Entry 3QXE (X-ray diffraction, 2.10 A resolution); this record covers chains A and B.

# Chain A
Protein: Co-type Nitrile Hydratase alpha subunit
Organism: Pseudomonas putida
Sequence (226 residues; row label = number of the first residue in the row; numbers below 1 keep their minus sign (Ala-14 is residue -14)):
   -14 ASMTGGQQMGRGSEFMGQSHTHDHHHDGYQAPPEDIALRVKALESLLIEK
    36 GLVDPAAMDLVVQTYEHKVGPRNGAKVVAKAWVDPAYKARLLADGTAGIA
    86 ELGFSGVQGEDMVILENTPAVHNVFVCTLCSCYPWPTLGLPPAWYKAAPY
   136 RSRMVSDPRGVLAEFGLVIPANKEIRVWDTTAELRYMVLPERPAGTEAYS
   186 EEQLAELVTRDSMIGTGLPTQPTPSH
Disordered / not traced: -14 to 6, 208-211
Modified / non-standard residues: Cys115 (3-sulfinoalanine; CSD); Cys117 (3-sulfinoalanine; CSD)
Ion coordination: Co3+: Cys112, Cys115, Ser116, Cys117

# Chain B
Protein: Co-type Nitrile Hydratase beta subunit
Organism: Pseudomonas putida
Sequence (219 residues; numbered 1 to 219; the number before each row is that of its first residue):
     1 MNGIHDTGGAHGYGPVYREPNEPVFRYDWEKTVMSLLPALLANGNFNLDE
    51 FRHSIERMGPAHYLEGTYYEHWLHVFENLLVEKGVLTATEVATGKAASGK
   101 TATPVLTPAIVDGLLSTGASAAREEGARARFAVGDKVRVLNKNPVGHTRM
   151 PRYTRGKVGTVVIDHGVFVTPDTAAHGKGEHPQHVYTVSFTSVELWGQDA
   201 SSPKDTIRVDLWDDYLEPA

# Interface between chain A and chain B
Residue-residue contacts (184):
  His9(A) - Tyr17(B)
  His10(A) - Leu64(B)
  His11(A) - Tyr13(B)  hydrogen bond (side chain-backbone)
  His11(A) - Leu64(B)
  Asp12(A) - Tyr17(B)
  Gly13(A) - Arg26(B)
  Tyr14(A) - Tyr17(B)
  Tyr14(A) - Glu19(B)
  Tyr14(A) - Glu22(B)  hydrogen bond
  Tyr14(A) - Arg26(B)
  Gln15(A) - Leu64(B)  hydrogen bond (side chain-backbone)
  Gln15(A) - Glu65(B)  hydrogen bond (side chain-backbone)
  Gln15(A) - Gly66(B)  hydrogen bond (side chain-backbone)
  Gln15(A) - Thr67(B)
  Pro17(A) - Tyr27(B)
  Pro17(A) - Trp29(B)  hydrophobic
  Pro17(A) - Glu70(B)
  Pro18(A) - Glu70(B)
  Ile21(A) - Trp29(B)
  Ile21(A) - Glu70(B)
  Ile21(A) - Leu73(B)  hydrophobic
  Arg24(A) - Leu73(B)
  Arg24(A) - Glu77(B)  salt bridge
  Val25(A) - Trp29(B)
  Val25(A) - Thr32(B)
  Val25(A) - Val33(B)  hydrophobic
  Leu28(A) - Leu73(B)  hydrophobic
  Leu28(A) - Phe76(B)  hydrophobic
  Glu29(A) - Thr32(B)
  Leu31(A) - Leu86(B)  hydrophobic
  Leu31(A) - Glu90(B)
  Leu31(A) - Val91(B)
  Leu31(A) - Gly94(B)
  Leu31(A) - Lys95(B)
  Leu31(A) - Ala96(B)
  Leu32(A) - Leu36(B)  hydrophobic
  Leu32(A) - Leu80(B)  hydrophobic
  Leu32(A) - Leu86(B)  hydrophobic
  Glu34(A) - Lys95(B)  salt bridge
  Glu34(A) - Ala96(B)  hydrogen bond (side chain-backbone)
  Glu34(A) - Gly99(B)
  Glu34(A) - Lys100(B)  hydrogen bond (backbone-backbone)
  Lys35(A) - Val85(B)
  Lys35(A) - Leu86(B)
  Lys35(A) - Glu90(B)  salt bridge
  Lys35(A) - Ala96(B)
  Lys35(A) - Gly99(B)
  Lys35(A) - Lys100(B)
  Lys35(A) - Thr101(B)  hydrogen bond (backbone-backbone)
  Lys35(A) - Ala102(B)  hydrogen bond (backbone-backbone)
  Gly36(A) - Lys100(B)
  Gly36(A) - Ala102(B)
  Gly36(A) - Thr103(B)  hydrogen bond (backbone-backbone)
  Gly36(A) - Pro104(B)
  Leu37(A) - Asn43(B)  hydrogen bond (backbone-side chain)
  Leu37(A) - Asn45(B)
  Leu37(A) - Val85(B)  hydrophobic
  Leu37(A) - Leu86(B)  hydrophobic
  Leu37(A) - Pro104(B)
  Val38(A) - Leu36(B)  hydrophobic
  Val38(A) - Ala39(B)  hydrophobic
  Val38(A) - Leu40(B)  hydrophobic
  Val38(A) - Pro104(B)
  Asp39(A) - Pro104(B)
  Asp39(A) - Leu106(B)
  Asp39(A) - Pro108(B)
  Ala41(A) - Pro108(B)  hydrophobic
  Ala42(A) - Leu106(B)
  Ala42(A) - Thr107(B)
  Ala42(A) - Pro108(B)
  Ala42(A) - Val111(B)
  Met43(A) - Ser35(B)
  Met43(A) - Leu36(B)  hydrophobic
  Leu45(A) - Pro108(B)
  Leu45(A) - Val111(B)  hydrophobic
  Val46(A) - Met34(B)  hydrophobic
  Val46(A) - Pro38(B)  hydrophobic
  Val47(A) - Lys31(B)
  Val47(A) - Ser35(B)
  Thr49(A) - Leu115(B)
  Tyr50(A) - Val24(B)
  Tyr50(A) - Met34(B)  hydrophobic
  Tyr50(A) - Leu115(B)
  Glu51(A) - Phe25(B)
  Glu51(A) - Lys31(B)  salt bridge
  Ser90(A) - Leu115(B)
  Ser90(A) - Ser116(B)  hydrogen bond (side chain-backbone)
  Gly91(A) - Leu115(B)
  Gly91(A) - Ser116(B)  hydrogen bond (backbone-backbone)
  Gly91(A) - Thr117(B)
  Val92(A) - Leu114(B)
  Val92(A) - Leu115(B)  hydrogen bond (backbone-backbone)
  Val92(A) - Gly118(B)
  Gln93(A) - Leu48(B)
  Glu95(A) - Thr117(B)
  Glu95(A) - Gly118(B)
  Glu95(A) - Ala119(B)  hydrogen bond (side chain-backbone)
  Glu95(A) - Ser120(B)
  Asp96(A) - Ser120(B)  hydrogen bond
  Thr113(A) - His5(B)
  Thr113(A) - Thr7(B)  hydrogen bond (backbone-side chain)
  Thr113(A) - Tyr153(B)
  Leu114(A) - His5(B)
  Leu114(A) - Asp6(B)
  Leu114(A) - Arg149(B)
  Cys115(A) - Arg52(B)
  Cys115(A) - Arg149(B)
  Ser116(A) - Tyr68(B)  hydrogen bond
  Cys117(A) - Arg52(B)
  Cys117(A) - Arg149(B)
  Leu125(A) - Val24(B)  hydrophobic
  Leu125(A) - Phe25(B)  hydrophobic
  Leu125(A) - Met34(B)  hydrophobic
  Leu125(A) - Tyr69(B)
  Pro127(A) - Glu22(B)
  Ala128(A) - Glu22(B)  hydrogen bond (backbone-side chain)
  Trp129(A) - Tyr17(B)
  Trp129(A) - Arg18(B)
  Lys131(A) - Tyr68(B)
  Ala133(A) - Tyr13(B)  hydrophobic
  Pro134(A) - Tyr13(B)
  Pro134(A) - Gly14(B)
  Pro134(A) - Pro15(B)
  Tyr135(A) - Val16(B)  hydrophobic
  Arg136(A) - His5(B)  hydrogen bond (side chain-backbone)
  Arg136(A) - Thr7(B)
  Arg136(A) - Tyr63(B)  hydrogen bond
  Ser137(A) - Thr7(B)
  Ser137(A) - Gly8(B)
  Ser137(A) - Gly9(B)  hydrogen bond (backbone-backbone)
  Ser137(A) - Ala10(B)
  Ser137(A) - Tyr13(B)
  Arg138(A) - Gly14(B)  hydrogen bond (side chain-backbone)
  Arg138(A) - Pro15(B)
  Arg138(A) - Val16(B)
  Val140(A) - Gly8(B)
  Val140(A) - Gly9(B)
  Val140(A) - Tyr153(B)
  Val140(A) - Trp196(B)  hydrogen bond (backbone-side chain)
  Val140(A) - Ile207(B)
  Ser141(A) - Trp196(B)
  Arg144(A) - Ser202(B)
  Arg144(A) - Asp205(B)  salt bridge
  Val146(A) - Val16(B)  hydrophobic
  Glu149(A) - Pro15(B)
  Glu149(A) - Val16(B)  hydrogen bond (side chain-backbone)
  Phe150(A) - Val16(B)  hydrophobic
  Phe150(A) - Arg18(B)
  Ala156(A) - Lys204(B)
  Asn157(A) - Lys204(B)  hydrogen bond (backbone-side chain)
  Glu159(A) - Lys204(B)
  Glu159(A) - Thr206(B)  hydrogen bond
  Ile160(A) - Asp205(B)  hydrogen bond (backbone-side chain)
  Ile160(A) - Thr206(B)  hydrogen bond (backbone-backbone)
  Arg161(A) - Thr206(B)
  Arg161(A) - Arg208(B)
  Val162(A) - Thr206(B)  hydrogen bond (backbone-backbone)
  Val162(A) - Ile207(B)
  Val162(A) - Arg208(B)  hydrogen bond (backbone-backbone)
  Trp163(A) - Thr187(B)
  Trp163(A) - Arg208(B)
  Asp164(A) - Tyr153(B)  hydrogen bond
  Asp164(A) - Arg208(B)  hydrogen bond (backbone-backbone)
  Asp164(A) - Asp210(B)
  Thr165(A) - Arg149(B)
  Thr166(A) - Arg149(B)  hydrogen bond (backbone-side chain)
  Thr166(A) - Pro151(B)
  Thr166(A) - Val209(B)
  Thr166(A) - Asp210(B)  hydrogen bond (side chain-backbone)
  Thr166(A) - Trp212(B)
  Ala167(A) - Val185(B)  hydrophobic
  Ala167(A) - Asp210(B)
  Ala167(A) - Trp212(B)  hydrophobic
  Glu168(A) - Asp49(B)
  Glu168(A) - Arg52(B)  salt bridge
  Glu168(A) - Ala121(B)
  Leu169(A) - His165(B)
  Leu169(A) - Phe168(B)  hydrophobic
  Leu169(A) - Asp210(B)
  Arg170(A) - Arg52(B)
  Tyr171(A) - His165(B)
  Tyr171(A) - Thr187(B)  hydrogen bond
  Tyr171(A) - Asp210(B)  hydrogen bond
  Asp196(A) - Arg18(B)  salt bridge
Also at the interface, not in a pair above, chain A (83 interface residues in all): Ala22, Ala27, Val98, Cys112, Trp120, Pro143, Lys158, Thr201
Also at the interface, not in a pair above, chain B (92 interface residues in all): Gly12, Trp72, Ala122, Ile163, Ala200

# Summary
Chain A and chain B form an interface of 83 and 92 residues respectively; the contacts include 37 hydrogen
bonds and 7 salt bridges. Among the polar pairs are Arg24(A)-Glu77(B), Glu34(A)-Lys95(B) and
Lys35(A)-Glu90(B). The Co3+ site is built by Cys112(A), Cys115(A), Ser116(A) and Cys117(A).
Chain A is Co-type Nitrile Hydratase alpha subunit and chain B is Co-type Nitrile Hydratase beta subunit, both
from Pseudomonas putida; the structure, Crystal Structure of Co-type Nitrile Hydratase from Pseudomonas
putida, was determined by X-ray diffraction together with 3QYG, 3QYH, 3QZ5 and 3QZ9 from the same study.
